PDB entry 4PLO | X-ray diffraction, 2.90 A resolution | chains B and A

== Chain B ==
Molecule: Netrin receptor DCC
Source organism: Mus musculus
Notes: fragment: fn4-4
UniProt: P70211 (DCC_MOUSE); numbering as in UniProt (aligned over 721-922)
Chain sequence (206 residues; numbered 719 to 924; the number before each row is that of its first residue):
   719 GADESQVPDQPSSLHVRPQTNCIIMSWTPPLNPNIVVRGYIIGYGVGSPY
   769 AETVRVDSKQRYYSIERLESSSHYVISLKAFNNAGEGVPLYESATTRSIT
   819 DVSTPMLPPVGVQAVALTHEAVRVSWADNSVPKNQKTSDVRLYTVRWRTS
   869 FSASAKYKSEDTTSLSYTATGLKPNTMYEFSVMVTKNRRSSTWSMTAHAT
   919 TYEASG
Not modelled in the structure: 850-858, 869-871, 923-924
Differences from the reference sequence: expression tag (719-720, 923-924)

== Chain A ==
Molecule: Netrin-1
Source organism: Gallus gallus
Notes: fragment: ln-le3
UniProt: Q90922 (NET1_CHICK); residue numbers follow UniProt; this construct covers 26-457
Chain sequence (432 residues; row label = number of the first residue in the row):
    26 GYPGLNMFAVQTAQPDPCYDEHGLPRRCIPDFVNSAFGKEVKVSSTCGKP
    76 PSRYCVVTEKGEEQVRSCHLCNASDPKRAHPPSFLTDLNNPHNLTCWQSD
   126 SYVQYPHNVTLTLSLGKKFEVTYVSLQFCSPRPESMAIYKSMDYGKTWVP
   176 FQFYSTQCRKMYNKPSRAAITKQNEQEAICTDSHTDVRPLSGGLIAFSTL
   226 DGRPTAHDFDNSPVLQDWVTATDIKVTFSRLHTFGDENEDDSELARDSYF
   276 YAVSDLQVGGRCKCNGHASRCVRDRDDNLVCDCKHNTAGPECDRCKPFHY
   326 DRPWQRATAREANECVACNCNLHARRCRFNMELYKLSGRKSGGVCLNCRH
   376 NTAGRHCHYCKEGFYRDLSKPISHRKACKECDCHPVGAAGQTCNQTTGQC
   426 PCKDGVTGITCNRCAKGYQQSRSPIAPCIKIP
Not modelled in the structure: 26-39, 260-264, 457
Disulfides: Cys-43/Cys-53, Cys-72/Cys-96, Cys-80/Cys-93, Cys-121/Cys-154, Cys-183/Cys-205, Cys-287/Cys-296, Cys-289/Cys-306, Cys-308/Cys-317, Cys-320/Cys-340, Cys-343/Cys-352, Cys-345/Cys-370, Cys-373/Cys-382, Cys-385/Cys-403, Cys-406/Cys-418, Cys-408/Cys-425, Cys-427/Cys-436, Cys-439/Cys-453
Covalent attachments: N-acetylglucosamine (NAG) linked to Asn-97, Asn-118, Asn-133
Metal / ion sites: Ca2+: Phe-109, Asp-112, Thr-120, Ser-279

== Interface between chain B and chain A ==
Pairs across the interface (30; chain B residue first):
  Val-725(B) / Leu-113(A)  hydrophobic
  Val-725(B) / Asn-115(A)
  Gly-765(B) / Thr-147(A)
  Gly-765(B) / Tyr-148(A)
  Ser-766(B) / Tyr-148(A)
  Ser-766(B) / Ala-221(A)
  Pro-767(B) / Tyr-148(A)
  Tyr-768(B) / Tyr-148(A)  hydrophobic
  Tyr-768(B) / Ser-150(A)  hydrogen bond
  Tyr-768(B) / Leu-219(A)  hydrophobic
  Tyr-768(B) / Gln-282(A)  hydrogen bond
  Val-793(B) / Phe-57(A)  hydrophobic
  Val-793(B) / Thr-147(A)
  Asn-801(B) / His-117(A)  hydrogen bond (backbone-side chain)
  Ala-802(B) / Asn-115(A)  hydrogen bond (backbone-side chain)
  Ala-802(B) / His-117(A)  hydrogen bond (backbone-side chain)
  Gly-803(B) / Asn-115(A)
  Gly-803(B) / His-117(A)
  Glu-804(B) / Leu-113(A)
  Glu-804(B) / Asn-115(A)  hydrogen bond (backbone-side chain)
  Glu-804(B) / Pro-116(A)
  Gly-805(B) / Leu-113(A)
  Val-806(B) / Phe-62(A)  hydrophobic
  Val-806(B) / Leu-113(A)  hydrophobic
  Tyr-809(B) / Phe-57(A)
  Tyr-809(B) / Asn-59(A)
  Tyr-809(B) / Tyr-148(A)
  Tyr-809(B) / Gln-282(A)  hydrogen bond
  Ser-811(B) / Phe-57(A)
  Ser-811(B) / Arg-286(A)
Interface residues without a listed pair, chain B (17 interface residues in all): His-791, Lys-797, Glu-810
Interface residues without a listed pair, chain A (18 interface residues in all): Asp-56, Val-58, Asn-114, Ser-223

== Summary ==
The interface between chain B and chain A involves 17 residues on one side and 18 on the other; the contacts
include 7 hydrogen bonds. Polar pairs include Tyr-768(B)/Ser-150(A), Tyr-768(B)/Gln-282(A) and
Asn-801(B)/His-117(A). Covalently linked N-acetylglucosamine: at Asn-97(A), Asn-118(A) and Asn-133(A).
Here chain B is Netrin receptor DCC (Mus musculus) and chain A is Netrin-1 (Gallus gallus). Entry 4PLO
(Crystal Structure of chicken Netrin-1 (LN-LE3) in complex with mouse DCC (FN4-5)) was determined by X-ray
diffraction, deposited together with 4PLN.
